PDB entry 9GML | electron microscopy, 3.12 A resolution | chains B and C of the 3 polymer chains in the assembly

== Chain B ==
Molecule: Urease subunit beta
Organism: Sporosarcina pasteurii
Notes: EC 3.5.1.5
UniProt: P41021 (URE2_SPOPA); residues 1-126 here = UniProt positions 1-126
Sequence (126 residues; row label = number of the first residue in the row):
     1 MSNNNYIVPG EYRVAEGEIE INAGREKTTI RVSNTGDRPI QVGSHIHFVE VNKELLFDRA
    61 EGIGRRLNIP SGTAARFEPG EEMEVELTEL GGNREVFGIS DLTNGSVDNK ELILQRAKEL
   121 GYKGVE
Unresolved in the structure: 1-4

== Chain C ==
Molecule: Urease subunit alpha
Organism: Sporosarcina pasteurii
Notes: EC 3.5.1.5
UniProt: P41020 (URE1_SPOPA); residue numbers follow UniProt; this construct covers 1-34, 36-570
Sequence (570 residues; numbered 1 to 570; the number before each row is that of its first residue):
     1 MKINRQQYAE SYGPTVGDQV RLADTDLWIE VEKDYTTYGD EANFGGGKVL REGMGENGTY
    61 TRTENVLDLL LTNALILDYT GIYKADIGVK DGYIVGIGKG GNPDIMDGVT PNMIVGTATE
   121 VIAAEGKIVT AGGIDTHVHF INPDQVDVAL ANGITTLFGG GTGPAEGSKA TTVTPGPWNI
   181 EKMLKSTEGL PINVGILGKG HGSSIAPIME QIDAGAAGLK IHEDWGATPA SIDRSLTVAD
   241 EADVQVAIHS DTLNEAGFLE DTLRAINGRV IHSFHVEGAG GGHAPDIMAM AGHPNVLPSS
   301 TNPTRPFTVN TIDEHLDMLM VCHHLKQNIP EDVAFADSRI RPETIAAEDI LHDLGIISMM
   361 STDALAMGRA GEMVLRTWQT ADKMKKQRGP LAEEKNGSDN FRAKRYVSKY TINPAIAQGI
   421 AHEVGSIEEG KFADLVLWEP KFFGVKADRV IKGGIIAYAQ IGDPSASIPT PQPVMGRRMY
   481 GTVGDLIHDT NITFMSKSSI QQGVPAKLGL KRRIGTVKNC RNIGKKDMKW NDVTTDIDIN
   541 PETYEVKVDG EVLTCEPVKE LPMAQRYFLF
Differences from the reference sequence: insertion (35)
Modified / non-standard residues: Lys220 (lysine nz-carboxylic acid; KCX)
Swiss-Prot annotation at these positions:
  - active site: His323 (Proton donor)
  - binding site (Ni(2+)): His137, His139, Lys220, His249, His275, Asp363
  - binding site (substrate): His139, Ala170, His222, His249, Ala366
  - modified residue: Lys220 (N6-carboxylysine)

== Chain B / chain C interface ==
Residue-residue contacts (61):
  Ile7(B) with Arg21(C); Asp24(C)
  Val8(B) with Arg21(C), hydrogen bond (backbone-side chain)
  Pro9(B) with Ala23(C); Asp24(C); Lys441(C); Tyr567(C)
  Gly10(B) with Arg21(C), hydrogen bond (backbone-backbone); Pro440(C)
  Glu11(B) with Gln19(C); Val20(C); Arg21(C), salt bridge; Trp28(C)
  Tyr12(B) with Pro14(C); Gln19(C); Val20(C), hydrophobic
  Arg13(B) with Gln19(C), hydrogen bond; Trp28(C)
  Val14(B) with Asp18(C)
  Ala15(B) with Arg5(C); Asp18(C)
  Gly17(B) with Arg5(C)
  Glu18(B) with Lys2(C); Ile3(C); Asn4(C), hydrogen bond (side chain-backbone); Arg5(C)
  Ile19(B) with Met1(C); Lys2(C); Ile3(C), hydrogen bond (backbone-backbone); Arg5(C); Tyr38(C), hydrophobic
  Glu20(B) with Lys2(C); Tyr38(C)
  Ile21(B) with Met1(C); Gly39(C)
  Asn22(B) with Tyr38(C)
  His45(B) with Gly39(C); Val49(C)
  Arg66(B) with Gly39(C), hydrogen bond (side chain-backbone)
  Asn68(B) with Met1(C)
  Ile69(B) with Met1(C), hydrophobic
  Pro70(B) with Met1(C); Tyr12(C)
  Ser71(B) with Tyr12(C), hydrogen bond (backbone-side chain); Gly39(C), hydrogen bond (side chain-backbone); Glu41(C); Asn43(C)
  Gly72(B) with Asn43(C); Lys48(C)
  Leu90(B) with Ile105(C)
  Gly91(B) with Asp104(C); Ile105(C); Met106(C)
  Gly92(B) with Pro103(C); Met106(C)
  Asn93(B) with Pro103(C), hydrogen bond (backbone-backbone); Asp104(C), hydrogen bond (backbone-backbone)
  Arg94(B) with Asp104(C), hydrogen bond (backbone-backbone)
  Glu95(B) with Asp104(C)
  Phe97(B) with Gly53(C)
  Ile99(B) with Gly53(C)
Other interface residues (no listed pair), chain B (35 interface residues in all): Tyr6, Arg25, Gly43, Ile46, Val96
Other interface residues (no listed pair), chain C (38 interface residues in all): Tyr8, Ala9, Gly17, Thr25, Asp40, Gly47, Met54, Asp107, Gly126, Arg566

== Summary ==
The interface between chain B and chain C involves 35 residues on one side and 38 on the other, with 11
hydrogen bonds and 1 salt bridge. Polar contacts include Glu11(B)-Arg21(C), Val8(B)-Arg21(C) and
Arg13(B)-Gln19(C).
Here chain B is Urease subunit beta and chain C is Urease subunit alpha, both from Sporosarcina pasteurii.
Entry 9GML (Cryo-EM structure of Sporosarcina pasteurii urease) was determined by electron microscopy (same
publication as 9GNR).
